Entry 6LOE (electron microscopy, 3.50 A resolution); this record covers chains B and E of the 6 polymer chains in the assembly.

Chain B:
Protein: Fe-S-cluster-containing hydrogenase components 1-like protein
Organism: Roseiflexus castenholzii (strain DSM 13941 / HLO8)
Reference sequence: A7NJ88 (A7NJ88_ROSCS); numbering as in UniProt (aligned over 78-1010)
Amino-acid sequence (933 residues; numbered 78 to 1010; the number before each row is that of its first residue):
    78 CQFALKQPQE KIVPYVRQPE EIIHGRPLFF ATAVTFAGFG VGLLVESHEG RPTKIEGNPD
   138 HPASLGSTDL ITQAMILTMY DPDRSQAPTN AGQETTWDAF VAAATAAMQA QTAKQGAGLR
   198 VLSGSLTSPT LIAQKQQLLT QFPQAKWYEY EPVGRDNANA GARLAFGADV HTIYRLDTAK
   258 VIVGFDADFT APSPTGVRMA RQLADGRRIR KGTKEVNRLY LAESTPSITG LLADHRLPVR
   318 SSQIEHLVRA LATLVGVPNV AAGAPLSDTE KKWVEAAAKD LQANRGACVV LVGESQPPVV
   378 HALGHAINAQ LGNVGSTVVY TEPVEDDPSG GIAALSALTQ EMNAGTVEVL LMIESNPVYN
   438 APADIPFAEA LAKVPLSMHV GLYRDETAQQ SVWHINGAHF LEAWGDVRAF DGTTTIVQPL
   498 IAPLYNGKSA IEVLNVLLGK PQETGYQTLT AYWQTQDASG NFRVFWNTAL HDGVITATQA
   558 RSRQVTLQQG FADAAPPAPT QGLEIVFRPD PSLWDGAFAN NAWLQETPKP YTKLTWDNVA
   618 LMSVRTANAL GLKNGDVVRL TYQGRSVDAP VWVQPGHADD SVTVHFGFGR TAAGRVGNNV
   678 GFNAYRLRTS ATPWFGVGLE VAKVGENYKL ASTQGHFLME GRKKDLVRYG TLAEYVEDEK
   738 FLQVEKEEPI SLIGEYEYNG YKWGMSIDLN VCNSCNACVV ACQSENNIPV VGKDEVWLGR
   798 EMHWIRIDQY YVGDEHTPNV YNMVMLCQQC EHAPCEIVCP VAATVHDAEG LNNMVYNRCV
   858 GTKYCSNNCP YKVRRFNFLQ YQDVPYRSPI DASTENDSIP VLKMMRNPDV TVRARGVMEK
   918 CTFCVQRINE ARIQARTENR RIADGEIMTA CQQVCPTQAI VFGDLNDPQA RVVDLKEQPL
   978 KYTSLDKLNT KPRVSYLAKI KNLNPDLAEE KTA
Disordered / not traced: 1007-1010
Bound ions: 4Fe-4S cluster Fe site 1: Cys769, Cys772, Cys775, Cys952; 4Fe-4S cluster Fe site 2: Cys779, Cys918, Cys921, Cys948; 4Fe-4S cluster Fe site 3: Cys824, Cys827, Cys832, Cys866; 3Fe-4S cluster Fe: Cys836, Cys856, Cys862
Ligand contacts:
  - EL6 ([(2S)-2-octadecanoyloxypropyl] octadecanoate): Cys78, Phe80, Arg912
  - 3Fe-4S cluster (F3S): Val835, Cys836, Pro837, Val838, Ala840, Thr841, Arg855, Cys856, Val857, Gly858, Thr859, Lys860, Tyr861, Cys862, Phe873, Met915
  - heme c (HEC), molecule 1: Ala839, Ala840, Val842, Val852, Asn854, Arg855
  - heme c (HEC), molecule 2: Arg929, Ile930, Arg933
  - 4Fe-4S cluster (SF4), molecule 1: Met762, Cys775, Cys779, Asn783, Trp801, Ile802, Leu823, Cys918, Thr919, Phe920, Cys921, Thr946, Ala947, Cys948
  - 4Fe-4S cluster (SF4), molecule 2: Val768, Cys769, Asn770, Ser771, Cys772, Asn773, Ala774, Cys775, Ile804, Val821, Cys952, Pro953, Thr954, Ala956, Ile957
  - 4Fe-4S cluster (SF4), molecule 3: Cys824, Gln825, Gln826, Cys827, Ala830, Pro831, Cys832, Asn849, Cys866, Pro867, Tyr868, Arg871, Lys917

Chain E:
Protein: Cytochrome c domain-containing protein
Organism: Roseiflexus castenholzii (strain DSM 13941 / HLO8)
Reference sequence: A7NJ91 (A7NJ91_ROSCS); residues 33-193 here = UniProt positions 33-193
Amino-acid sequence (162 residues; numbered 32 to 193; the number before each row is that of its first residue):
    32 XCHLEMYDQA KYKPQQASEI FADGASARPL VEHTVARGRL RIDATSTGRV DGDPNGAYVT
    92 TIPIRITPEL LERGAQRYRI YCAVCHGVNG NGRGQVGLLL NPRPPSFYDQ RLLDMPDGEY
   152 YDVLVNGRRT MYPYGYRVQS ISDRWAIVAH IRELQKNPPP QN
Disordered / not traced: 190-193
Differences from the reference sequence: acetylation (32)
Modified positions: ACE (acetyl group) at position 32
Covalent attachments: heme c (HEC) linked to Cys113, Cys116
Bound ions: heme c Fe: His117, Met162
Ligand contacts:
  - heme c (HEC), molecule 1: Tyr112, Val115, His117, Leu131, Pro133, Pro135, Pro136, Arg142, Leu143, Met146, Tyr151, Val154, Leu155, Arg159, Arg160, Thr161, Met162, Tyr165, Ile178, Ile182
  - heme c (HEC), molecule 2: Val115, Val127, Leu130

How chain B and chain E interact:
Residue-residue contacts (123; chain B residue first):
  Gln79(B) with His34(E); Leu35(E)
  Phe80(B) with Cys33(E); His34(E)
  Ala81(B) with ACE_32(E); Cys33(E), hydrogen bond (backbone-backbone); Leu35(E)
  Leu82(B) with ACE_32(E)
  Gln84(B) with Leu35(E); Tyr38(E)
  Pro85(B) with Leu35(E); Asp39(E)
  Glu87(B) with Tyr38(E); Asp39(E)
  Lys88(B) with Gln47(E); Ala48(E)
  Ile89(B) with Gln46(E)
  Val90(B) with Gln46(E); Gln47(E); Ala48(E); Gly55(E); Ala56(E)
  Pro91(B) with Gln46(E)
  Tyr92(B) with Ala58(E), hydrogen bond (side chain-backbone); Arg59(E), hydrogen bond (side chain-backbone); Pro60(E), hydrophobic
  Gln95(B) with Tyr167(E); Gln170(E)
  Pro96(B) with Tyr167(E); Gln170(E)
  Glu97(B) with Val156(E); Gly166(E); Tyr167(E); Gln170(E); Arg175(E)
  Glu98(B) with Leu61(E); Arg70(E); Arg72(E), salt bridge
  Ile99(B) with Leu61(E), hydrophobic; Gln170(E), hydrogen bond (backbone-side chain)
  Ile100(B) with Arg70(E); Gln170(E)
  His101(B) with Pro45(E), hydrogen bond (side chain-backbone); Gln46(E), hydrogen bond; Ala58(E)
  Gly102(B) with Pro45(E)
  Leu105(B) with Leu61(E), hydrophobic; Ala67(E), hydrophobic; Arg70(E)
  Phe106(B) with Ala67(E); Arg68(E), hydrogen bond (backbone-backbone)
  Phe107(B) with Leu61(E), hydrophobic; Thr65(E)
  Ala108(B) with Arg68(E)
  Leu121(B) with Arg68(E)
  Glu126(B) with Lys44(E); Pro45(E); Ser57(E); Ala58(E); Arg59(E), hydrogen bond (backbone-backbone)
  Gly127(B) with Arg59(E); Leu61(E)
  Arg128(B) with Tyr43(E), hydrogen bond (side chain-backbone); Ser57(E), hydrogen bond (side chain-backbone)
  Asn135(B) with Arg68(E), hydrogen bond
  Asp137(B) with Arg68(E), salt bridge
  Trp481(B) with Val62(E); His64(E); Thr65(E)
  Gln495(B) with Thr65(E); Val66(E), hydrogen bond (side chain-backbone)
  Pro496(B) with Val62(E); Thr65(E)
  Leu497(B) with Val62(E)
  Ile498(B) with Arg59(E); Val62(E)
  Ala499(B) with Val62(E)
  Leu501(B) with Phe52(E), hydrophobic
  Tyr523(B) with His64(E)
  Arg540(B) with Ile73(E); Asp82(E), hydrogen bond (side chain-backbone); Asp84(E)
  Val541(B) with Ile73(E), hydrophobic
  Asn544(B) with Val66(E); Leu71(E); Ile73(E)
  Thr545(B) with Ile73(E)
  Leu547(B) with His64(E); Val66(E)
  His548(B) with Val66(E); Ala67(E); Arg68(E), hydrogen bond (side chain-backbone); Leu71(E)
  Asp549(B) with Arg68(E)
  Tyr853(B) with Met37(E)
  Asn854(B) with Met37(E)
  Gln879(B) with Ala41(E)
  Ser895(B) with Ala41(E)
  Pro897(B) with Tyr43(E); Glu50(E)
  Val898(B) with Ile51(E), hydrophobic
  Lys900(B) with Ala41(E); Lys42(E); Tyr43(E); Glu50(E), salt bridge
  Met901(B) with Tyr43(E), hydrophobic; Phe52(E), hydrophobic
  Arg903(B) with Ala41(E), hydrogen bond (side chain-backbone); Lys42(E)
  Asn904(B) with Lys42(E)
  Pro905(B) with Lys42(E); Tyr43(E); Lys44(E)
  Val907(B) with Lys42(E)
  Thr908(B) with Met37(E); Gln40(E)
  Val909(B) with Met37(E); Gln40(E); Ala41(E); Lys42(E)
  Arg910(B) with Met37(E)
  Ala911(B) with Glu36(E); Met37(E)
Other interface residues (no listed pair), chain B (67 interface residues in all): Lys83, Ser124, Tyr502, Trp543, Asn784, Val914
Other interface residues (no listed pair), chain E (47 interface residues in all): Gly69, Gly83, Tyr165

Summary:
Chain B and chain E form an interface of 67 and 47 residues respectively, with 15 hydrogen bonds and 3 salt
bridges. Polar contacts include Glu98(B)-Arg72(E), Asp137(B)-Arg68(E) and Lys900(B)-Glu50(E). Ligands of chain
B: heme c, 3 copies of 4Fe-4S cluster, 3Fe-4S cluster and compound EL6.
Here chain B is Fe-S-cluster-containing hydrogenase components 1-like protein and chain E is Cytochrome c
domain-containing protein, both from Roseiflexus castenholzii (strain DSM 13941 / HLO8). Entry 6LOE (Cryo-EM
structure of the dithionite-reduced photosynthetic alternative complex III from Roseiflexus castenholzii) was
determined by electron microscopy, deposited together with 6LOD.
